3IV5 - chains A and C of the 4 polymer chains in the assembly; structure by X-ray diffraction, 2.90 A resolution.

# Chain A
Protein: DNA-binding protein fis
Source organism: Escherichia coli
Reference sequence: P0A6R3 (FIS_ECOLI); residues 1-98 here = UniProt positions 1-98
Amino-acid sequence (98 residues; row label = number of the first residue in the row):
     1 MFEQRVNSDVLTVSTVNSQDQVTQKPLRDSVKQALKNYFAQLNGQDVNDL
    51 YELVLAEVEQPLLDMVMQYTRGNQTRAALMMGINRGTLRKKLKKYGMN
Unresolved in the structure: 1-7
Curated features (UniProtKB/Swiss-Prot):
  - DNA-binding region: Gln74 to Lys93 (H-T-H motif)
  - region: Asn17 to Gly44 (Required for the stimulation of HIN-mediated recombination)

# Chain C
Molecule: 27-nt DNA strand
Sequence (27 nucleotides; numbered 1 to 27; the number before each row is that of its first residue):
     1 AAATTTGTTTGAATTTTGAGCAAATTT

# How chain A and chain C interact
Pairs across the interface (8):
  Ile83(A) - DT17(C)  phosphate contact
  Asn84(A) - DT17(C)  hydrogen bond to the phosphate
  Asn84(A) - DG18(C)  hydrogen bond to the base
  Arg85(A) - DG20(C)  base contact
  Thr87(A) - DT16(C)  sugar contact
  Thr87(A) - DT17(C)  hydrogen bond to the phosphate
  Lys90(A) - DT16(C)  salt bridge to the phosphate
  Lys91(A) - DT16(C)  salt bridge to the phosphate
Also at the interface, not in a pair above, chain A (7 interface residues in all): Gly82
Also at the interface, not in a pair above, chain C (5 interface residues in all): DT15

# In short
7 residues of chain A face 5 of chain C across their interface; the contacts include 3 hydrogen bonds and 2
salt bridges. Among the polar pairs are Asn84(A)-DG18(C), Asn84(A)-DT17(C) and Thr87(A)-DT17(C).
Here chain A is DNA-binding protein fis (Escherichia coli) and chain C is a 27-nt DNA strand. Entry 3IV5
(Crystal structure of Fis bound to 27 bp optimal binding sequence F1) was determined by X-ray diffraction,
deposited together with 3JR9, 3JRA, 3JRB, 3JRC, 3JRD, 3JRE and 4 further entries.
